5G2O - chain A; structure by X-ray diffraction, 1.90 A resolution.

== Chain A ==
Molecule: Enoyl-[acyl-carrier-protein] reductase [NADH]
Organism: Yersinia pestis
Notes: EC 1.3.1.9
UniProt: Q8Z9U1 (FABV_YERPE); residue numbers follow UniProt; this construct covers 1-399
Amino-acid sequence (406 residues; each row starts with the number of its first residue; numbers below 1 keep their minus sign (Arg-6 is residue -6)):
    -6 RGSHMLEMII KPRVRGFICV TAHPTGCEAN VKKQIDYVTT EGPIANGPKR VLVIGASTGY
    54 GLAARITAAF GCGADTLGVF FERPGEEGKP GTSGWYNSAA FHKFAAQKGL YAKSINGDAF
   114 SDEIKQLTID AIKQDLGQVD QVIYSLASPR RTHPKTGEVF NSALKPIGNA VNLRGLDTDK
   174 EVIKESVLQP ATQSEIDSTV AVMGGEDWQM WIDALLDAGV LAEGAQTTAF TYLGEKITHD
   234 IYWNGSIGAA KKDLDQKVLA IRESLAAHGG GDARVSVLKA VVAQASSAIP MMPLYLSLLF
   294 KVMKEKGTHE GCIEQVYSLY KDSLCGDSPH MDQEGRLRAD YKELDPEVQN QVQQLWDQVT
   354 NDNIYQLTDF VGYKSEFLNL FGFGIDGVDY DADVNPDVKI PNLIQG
Disordered / not traced: -6
Differences from the reference sequence: expression tag (-6 to 0); engineered mutation Ala276 (Thr in Q8Z9U1)
Ligand contacts: NADH (NAI; 1,4-dihydronicotinamide adenine dinucleotide): Gly48, Ala49, Ser50, Thr51, Gly52, Tyr53, Phe73, Phe74, Glu75, Gly110, Asp111, Ala112, Phe113, Ser138, Leu139, Ala140, Ser141, Phe223, Thr224, Tyr225, Leu271, Lys272, Ala273, Val274, Ala276, Gln277

== In short ==
Chain A binds NADH.
Chain A is Enoyl-[acyl-carrier-protein] reductase [NADH] (Yersinia pestis); the structure, Yersinia pestis
FabV variant T276A, was determined by X-ray diffraction (same publication as 5JAI, 5JAM, 5JAQ, 4BKQ and 4BKR).
